PDB entry 4BTQ | electron microscopy, 7.50 A resolution (low resolution: residue-level contacts below are approximate; hydrogen-bond / salt-bridge calls are withheld) | chains A and B

[Chain A (and B)]
Molecule: Major inner protein P1
Source organism: Pseudomonas phage PHI6
Notes: chain B of this document is another copy of the same molecule, construct and numbering; everything in this record applies to it too
Reference sequence: P11126 (P1_BPPH6); numbering as in UniProt (aligned over 2-761)
Amino-acid sequence (761 residues; numbered 1 to 761; the number before each row is that of its first residue):
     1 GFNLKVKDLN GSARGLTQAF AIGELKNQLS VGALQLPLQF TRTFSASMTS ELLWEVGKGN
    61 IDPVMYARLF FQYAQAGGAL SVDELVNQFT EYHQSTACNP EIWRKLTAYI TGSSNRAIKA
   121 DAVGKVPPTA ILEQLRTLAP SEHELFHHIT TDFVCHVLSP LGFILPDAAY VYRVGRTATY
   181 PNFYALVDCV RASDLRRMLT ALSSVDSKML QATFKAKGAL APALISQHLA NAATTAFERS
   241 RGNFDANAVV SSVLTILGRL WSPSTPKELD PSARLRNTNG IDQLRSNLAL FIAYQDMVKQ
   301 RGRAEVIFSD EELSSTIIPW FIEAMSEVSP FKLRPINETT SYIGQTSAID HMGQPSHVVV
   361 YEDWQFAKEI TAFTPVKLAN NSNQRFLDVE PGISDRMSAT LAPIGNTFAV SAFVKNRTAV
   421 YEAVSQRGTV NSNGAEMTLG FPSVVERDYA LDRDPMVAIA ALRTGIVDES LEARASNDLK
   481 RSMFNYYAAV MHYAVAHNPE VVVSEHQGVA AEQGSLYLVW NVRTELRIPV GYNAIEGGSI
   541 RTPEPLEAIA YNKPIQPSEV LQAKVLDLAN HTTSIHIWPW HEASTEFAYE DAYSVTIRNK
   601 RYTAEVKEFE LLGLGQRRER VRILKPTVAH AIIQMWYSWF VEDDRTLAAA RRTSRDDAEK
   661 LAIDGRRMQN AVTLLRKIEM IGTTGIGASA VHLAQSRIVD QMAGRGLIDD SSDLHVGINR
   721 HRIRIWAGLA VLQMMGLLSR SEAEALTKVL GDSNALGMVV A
Construct notes: expression tag (1)
What the authors report for this chain:
  - conformationally variable residues: Arg655
  - mutagenesis - R385A: abolished binding to s-segment (citing earlier work)

[How chain A and chain B interact]
Pairs across the interface - 1 pairs, chain A then chain B:
  Ala662(A) - Ser113(B)
Also at the interface, not in a pair above, chain A (2 interface residues in all): Leu661
Also at the interface, not in a pair above, chain B (2 interface residues in all): Tyr109

[Summary]
Chain A and chain B each contribute 2 residues to their interface. The paper reports that R385A of chain A
abolishes binding to s-segment; conformational variability at Arg655(A).
Both chains are Major inner protein P1 (Pseudomonas phage PHI6). Entry 4BTQ (Coordinates of the bacteriophage
phi6 capsid subunits fitted into the cryoEM map EMD-1206) was determined by electron microscopy, deposited
together with 4BTG and 4K7H.
